PDB entry 2Q66 | X-ray diffraction, 1.80 A resolution | chains X and A

[Chain X]
Molecule: 5-nt RNA strand
Sequence (5 nucleotides; numbered 1 to 5; the number before each row is that of its first residue):
     1 AAAAA

[Chain A]
Protein: Poly(A) polymerase
From: Saccharomyces cerevisiae
Notes: EC 2.7.7.19
Reference sequence: P29468 (PAP_YEAST); numbering as in UniProt (aligned over 5-529)
Sequence (525 residues; numbered 5 to 529; the number before each row is that of its first residue):
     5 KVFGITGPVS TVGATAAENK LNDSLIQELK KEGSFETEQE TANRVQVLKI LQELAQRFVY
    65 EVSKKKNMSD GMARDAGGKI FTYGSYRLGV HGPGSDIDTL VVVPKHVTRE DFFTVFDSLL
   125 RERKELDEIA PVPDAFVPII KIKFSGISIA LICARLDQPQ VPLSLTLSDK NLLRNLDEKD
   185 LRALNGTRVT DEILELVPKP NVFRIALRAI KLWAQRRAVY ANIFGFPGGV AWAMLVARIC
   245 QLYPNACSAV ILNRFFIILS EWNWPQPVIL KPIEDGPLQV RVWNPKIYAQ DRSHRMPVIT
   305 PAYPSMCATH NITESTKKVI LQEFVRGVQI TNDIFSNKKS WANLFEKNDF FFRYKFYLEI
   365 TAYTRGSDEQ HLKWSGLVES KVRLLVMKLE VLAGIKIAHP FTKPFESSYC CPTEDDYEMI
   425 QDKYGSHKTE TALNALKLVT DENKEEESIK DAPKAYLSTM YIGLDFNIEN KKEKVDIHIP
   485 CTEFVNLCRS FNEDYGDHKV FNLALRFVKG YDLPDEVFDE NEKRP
Not modelled in the structure: 448, 473-477
Sequence notes: engineered mutation Ala-154 (Asp in P29468)
Metal / ion sites: Mg2+: Asp-100, Asp-102 (together with ATP)
Small-molecule neighbours: ATP (adenosine-5'-triphosphate): Tyr-87, Gly-88, Ser-89, Ser-99, Asp-100, Asp-102, Gly-190, Val-193, Lys-215, Tyr-224, Asn-226, Gly-233, Val-234, Thr-304, Met-310, Cys-311, Ala-312
Curated features (UniProtKB/Swiss-Prot):
  - binding site (ATP): Tyr-87 to Ser-89, Ser-99 to Asp-102, Lys-215, Tyr-224, Gly-233, Val-234
  - binding site (Mg(2+)): Asp-100, Asp-102
  - site (Interaction with RNA): Phe-140, Lys-145, Gln-294, His-314, Asn-315, Arg-387, Lys-392, Glu-487
  - modified residue: Ser-452 (Phosphoserine)
  - mutagenesis: Asn-189 (N189A: Slightly reduced rate of adenylyltransfer), Lys-215 (K215A: Reduces rate of adenylyltransfer about four-fold), Asn-226 (N226A: Reduces rate of adenylyltransfer by half), Cys-485 (C485R: Abolishes interaction with FIP1; when associated with Y-489), Val-489 (V489Y: Abolishes interaction with FIP1; when associated with R-485)
From the paper describing this entry:
  - mutagenesis - D154A: abolished catalytic activity
  - contacts within the chain: Arg-125/Glu-373 (salt bridge), Asn-189/Tyr-307
  - binding site for the 5-nt RNA strand (chain X): Tyr-87, Val-136, Phe-140, Val-141, Lys-145, Asn-226, Gln-294, His-314, Asn-315, Gly-380, Ser-384, Arg-387, Leu-388, Lys-392, Lys-478, Leu-491, Phe-511
  - Mg2+ coordination: Asp-100, Asp-102
  - binding site for ATP: Ser-89, Lys-215, Tyr-224, Asn-226, Val-234, Thr-304, Met-310, Ala-312
  - mutagenesis - N189A, K215A, Y224F, N226A: decreased catalytic activity on ATP
  - mutagenesis - K215A, Y224F: decreased binding to MgPPi
  - mutagenesis - Y224F (Tm of 44 degC): decreased stability
  - mutagenesis - N189A, K215A, N226A: unchanged stability
  - mutagenesis - N226A: decreased catalytic activity (guanylyltransfer reaction)

[Interface between chain X and chain A]
Pairs across the interface - 32 pairs, chain X then chain A:
  A2(X) / Lys-385(A)  sugar contact
  A2(X) / Arg-387(A)  phosphate contact
  A2(X) / Leu-388(A)  sugar contact
  A2(X) / Lys-392(A)  hydrogen bond to the base
  A2(X) / Glu-487(A)  hydrogen bond to the base
  A2(X) / Leu-491(A)  base contact
  A3(X) / Phe-140(A)  stacking on the base
  A3(X) / Gln-294(A)  hydrogen bond to the base
  A3(X) / Met-310(A)  base contact
  A3(X) / Cys-311(A)  base contact
  A3(X) / His-314(A)  stacking on the base
  A3(X) / Asn-315(A)  hydrogen bond to the sugar
  A3(X) / Arg-387(A)  salt bridge to the phosphate
  A4(X) / Val-136(A)  base contact
  A4(X) / Asp-138(A)  base contact
  A4(X) / Ala-139(A)  phosphate contact
  A4(X) / Phe-140(A)  hydrogen bond to the phosphate
  A4(X) / Lys-145(A)  hydrogen bond to the sugar
  A4(X) / Ile-227(A)  sugar contact
  A4(X) / Gly-380(A)  base contact
  A4(X) / Leu-381(A)  hydrogen bond to the base
  A4(X) / Ser-384(A)  base contact
  A5(X) / Tyr-87(A)  hydrogen bond to the sugar
  A5(X) / Asp-100(A)  phosphate contact
  A5(X) / Asp-102(A)  hydrogen bond to the sugar
  A5(X) / Val-141(A)  base contact
  A5(X) / Ile-143(A)  sugar contact
  A5(X) / Lys-145(A)  sugar contact
  A5(X) / Ala-154(A)  sugar contact
  A5(X) / Ile-156(A)  base contact
  A5(X) / Arg-186(A)  base contact
  A5(X) / Asn-226(A)  hydrogen bond to the phosphate
Also at the interface, not in a pair above, chain A (34 interface residues in all): Gly-190, Arg-285, Asp-295, His-298, Lys-377

[Overview]
4 residues of chain X and 34 residues of chain A are in contact, with 10 hydrogen bonds, 1 salt bridge and 2
aromatic stacking contacts. Polar contacts include A2(X)/Lys-392(A), A2(X)/Glu-487(A) and A3(X)/Gln-294(A).
The paper reports a binding site for the 5-nt RNA strand (chain X) at Tyr-87(A), Val-136(A) and Phe-140(A)
among others; N189A, K215A and Y224F of chain A, among others, reduce catalytic activity on ATP; 5
substitutions were tested in all.
Chain X is a 5-nt RNA strand and chain A is Poly(A) polymerase (Saccharomyces cerevisiae); the structure,
Structure of Yeast Poly(A) Polymerase with ATP and oligo(A), was determined by X-ray diffraction.
